PDB entry 8UPA | X-ray diffraction, 3.30 A resolution | chains A and B

== Chain A ==
Protein: De novo designed IL-6 mimetic
Sequence (56 residues; row label = number of the first residue in the row):
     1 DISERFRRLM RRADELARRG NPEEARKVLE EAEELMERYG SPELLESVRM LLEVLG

== Chain B ==
Protein: Interleukin-6 receptor subunit beta
From: Homo sapiens
UniProt: P40189 (IL6RB_HUMAN); numbering as in UniProt (aligned over 124-321)
Sequence (203 residues; numbered 121 to 323; the number before each row is that of its first residue):
   121 DGSLPPEKPK NLSCIVNEGK KMRCEWDGGR ETHLETNFTL KSEWATHKFA DCKAKRDTPT
   181 SCTVDYSTVY FVNIEVWVEA ENALGKVTSD HINFDPVYKV KPNPPHNLSV INSEELSSIL
   241 KLTWTNPSIK SVIILKYNIQ YRTKDASTWS QIPPEDTAST RSSFTVQDLK PFTEYVFRIR
   301 CMKEDGKGYW SDWSEEASGI TAA
Disordered / not traced: 121
Sequence notes: expression tag (121-123, 322-323)
Swiss-Prot annotation at these positions:
  - motif: Trp310 to Ser314 (WSXWS motif)
  - glycosylation (N-linked (GlcNAc...) asparagine): Asn131, Asn157, Asn227
  - natural variant: Gly148 (G148R: Correlated with increased levels of soluble IL6RB in blood serum), Ser187 to Tyr190 (deletion: In IMD94), Ala200 (A200G: Found in patient with lung cancer; uncertain significance)
  - mutagenesis: Cys172 (C172S: Induces ligand-independent activation), Tyr186 to Tyr190 (Induces ligand-independent activation), Val189 (V189G: Does not induce ligand-independent activation), Tyr190 (Y190G: Does not induce ligand-independent activation), Asp215 (D215G: Induces ligand-independent activation), Val252 (V252G: Induces ligand-independent activation)
Cystine bridges: Cys134-Cys144, Cys172-Cys182
Covalently attached groups: N-acetylglucosamine (NAG) linked to Asn157, Asn227

== Chain A / chain B interface ==
Contacting residue pairs (30; chain A residue first):
  Arg7(A) - Phe191(B)
  Arg7(A) - Ser251(B)
  Arg7(A) - Val252(B)
  Met10(A) - Tyr190(B)
  Met10(A) - Phe191(B)  hydrophobic
  Ala13(A) - Trp164(B)
  Asp14(A) - Trp164(B)  hydrogen bond
  Asp14(A) - Val192(B)
  Asp14(A) - Asn193(B)  hydrogen bond (side chain-backbone)
  Ala17(A) - Trp164(B)  hydrophobic
  Ala17(A) - Ala165(B)
  Arg18(A) - Asn193(B)
  Ser41(A) - Ser251(B)
  Glu43(A) - Ser248(B)
  Leu44(A) - Phe191(B)  hydrophobic
  Leu44(A) - Ser251(B)
  Leu44(A) - Val252(B)  hydrophobic
  Ser47(A) - Thr188(B)
  Ser47(A) - Val189(B)
  Ser47(A) - Tyr190(B)  hydrogen bond (side chain-backbone)
  Met50(A) - Tyr186(B)  hydrophobic
  Met50(A) - Ser187(B)
  Met50(A) - Val189(B)  hydrophobic
  Leu51(A) - Trp164(B)  hydrophobic
  Leu51(A) - Val192(B)  hydrophobic
  Val54(A) - His167(B)
  Val54(A) - Lys168(B)
  Val54(A) - Phe169(B)  hydrophobic
  Leu55(A) - Trp164(B)  hydrophobic
  Leu55(A) - His167(B)
Also at the interface, not in a pair above, chain A (18 interface residues in all): Phe6, Pro22, Leu29, Glu46
Also at the interface, not in a pair above, chain B (17 interface residues in all): Ile249

== Overview ==
18 residues of chain A and 17 residues of chain B are in contact, with 3 hydrogen bonds. Polar pairs include
Asp14(A)-Trp164(B), Asp14(A)-Asn193(B) and Ser47(A)-Tyr190(B). Covalently linked N-acetylglucosamine: at
Asn157(B) and Asn227(B). From UniProt: 8 mutagenesis sites on chain B.
Here chain A is De novo designed IL-6 mimetic and chain B is Interleukin-6 receptor subunit beta (Homo
sapiens). Entry 8UPA (Structure of gp130 in complex with a de novo designed IL-6 mimetic) was determined by
X-ray diffraction (same publication as 8UOS and 8UPB).
